5UHC - chains C and D of the 9 polymer chains in the assembly; structure by X-ray diffraction, 3.80 A resolution.

== Chain C ==
Protein: DNA-directed RNA polymerase subunit beta
Source organism: Mycobacterium tuberculosis (strain ATCC 25618 / H37Rv)
Notes: EC 2.7.7.6
UniProt: P9WGY9 (RPOB_MYCTU); numbering as in UniProt (aligned over 1-1178)
Chain sequence (1178 residues; each row starts with the number of its first residue):
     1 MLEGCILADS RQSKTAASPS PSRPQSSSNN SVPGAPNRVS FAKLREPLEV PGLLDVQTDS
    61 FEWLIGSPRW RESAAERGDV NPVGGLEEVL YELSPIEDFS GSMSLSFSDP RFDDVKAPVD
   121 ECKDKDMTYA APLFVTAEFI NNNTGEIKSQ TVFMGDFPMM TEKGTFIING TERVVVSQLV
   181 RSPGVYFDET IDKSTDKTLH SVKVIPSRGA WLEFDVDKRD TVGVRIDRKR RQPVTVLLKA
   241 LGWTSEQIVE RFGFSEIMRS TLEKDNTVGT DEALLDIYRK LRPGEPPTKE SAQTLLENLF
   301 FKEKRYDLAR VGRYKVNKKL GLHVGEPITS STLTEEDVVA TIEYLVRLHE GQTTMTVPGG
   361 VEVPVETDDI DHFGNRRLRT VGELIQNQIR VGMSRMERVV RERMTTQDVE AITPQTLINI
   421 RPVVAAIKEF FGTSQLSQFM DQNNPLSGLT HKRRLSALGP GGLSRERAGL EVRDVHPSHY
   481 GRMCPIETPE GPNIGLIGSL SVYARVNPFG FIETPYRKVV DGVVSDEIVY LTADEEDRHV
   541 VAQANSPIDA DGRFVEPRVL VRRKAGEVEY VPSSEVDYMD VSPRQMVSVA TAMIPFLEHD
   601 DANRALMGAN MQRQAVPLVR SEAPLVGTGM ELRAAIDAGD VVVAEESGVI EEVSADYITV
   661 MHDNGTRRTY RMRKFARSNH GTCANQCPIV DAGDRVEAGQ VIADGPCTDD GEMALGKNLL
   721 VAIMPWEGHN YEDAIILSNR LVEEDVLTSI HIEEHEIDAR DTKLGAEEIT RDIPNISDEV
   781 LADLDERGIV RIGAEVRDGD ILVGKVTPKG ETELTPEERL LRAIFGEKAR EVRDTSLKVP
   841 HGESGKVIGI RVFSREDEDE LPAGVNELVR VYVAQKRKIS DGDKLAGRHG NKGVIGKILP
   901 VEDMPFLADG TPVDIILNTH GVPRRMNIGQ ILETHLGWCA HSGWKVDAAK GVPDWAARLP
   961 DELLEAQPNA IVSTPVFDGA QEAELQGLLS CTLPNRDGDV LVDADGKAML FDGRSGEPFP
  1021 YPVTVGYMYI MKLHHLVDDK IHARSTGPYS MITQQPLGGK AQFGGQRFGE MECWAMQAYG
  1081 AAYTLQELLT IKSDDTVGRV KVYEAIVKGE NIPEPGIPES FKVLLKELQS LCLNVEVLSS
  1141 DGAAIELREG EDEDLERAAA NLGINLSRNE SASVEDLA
Not modelled in the structure: 1-27, 1154-1178
Residues lining bound ligands: rifampicin (RFP): Arg173, Val176, Ser434, Gln435, Leu436, Ser437, Gln438, Phe439, Met440, Asp441, His451, Arg454, Ser456, Leu458, Arg465, Pro489, Asn493, Ile497, Asn610, Arg613, His680
Swiss-Prot annotation at these positions:
  - natural variant: Val423 (V423A: In strain: vr1), Leu436 (L436P: In strain: vr2), Ser437 (S437T: In strain: vr3), Gln438 to Asp441 (sequence variant, change not given here; In strain: RJ49), Gln438 (Q438L: In strain: vr4), Phe439 (F439V: In strain: RJ37), Met440 to Asn443 (deletion: In strain: RJ55), Asp441 (D441V: In strain: vr3), Leu449 to Lys452 (sequence variant, change not given here; In strain: RJ48), His451 (H451D: In strain: vr5; H451L: In strain: SP28; H451N: In strain: vr6; H451P: In strain: vr8; H451Q: In strain: vr1; H451R: In strain: vr7), Ser456 (S456L: In strain: vr11 and RJ37; S456Q: In strain: vr9; S456W: In strain: vr10), Leu458 (L458P: In strain: vr12 and SP22)
  - mutagenesis: Glu138 (E138R: Weakens interaction with TRCF and CarD), Ile147 (I147A: Weakens interaction with TRCF and CarD), Lys148 (K148A: Does not affect association with TRCF, but weakens interaction with CarD), Ser149 (S149A: Does not affect association with TRCF, but weakens interaction with CarD)

== Chain D ==
Protein: DNA-directed RNA polymerase subunit beta'
Source organism: Mycobacterium tuberculosis (strain ATCC 25618 / H37Rv)
Notes: EC 2.7.7.6
UniProt: P9WGY7 (RPOC_MYCTU); residue numbers follow UniProt; this construct covers 1-1316
Chain sequence (1316 residues; each row starts with the number of its first residue):
     1 MLDVNFFDEL RIGLATAEDI RQWSYGEVKK PETINYRTLK PEKDGLFCEK IFGPTRDWEC
    61 YCGKYKRVRF KGIICERCGV EVTRAKVRRE RMGHIELAAP VTHIWYFKGV PSRLGYLLDL
   121 APKDLEKIIY FAAYVITSVD EEMRHNELST LEAEMAVERK AVEDQRDGEL EARAQKLEAD
   181 LAELEAEGAK ADARRKVRDG GEREMRQIRD RAQRELDRLE DIWSTFTKLA PKQLIVDENL
   241 YRELVDRYGE YFTGAMGAES IQKLIENFDI DAEAESLRDV IRNGKGQKKL RALKRLKVVA
   301 AFQQSGNSPM GMVLDAVPVI PPELRPMVQL DGGRFATSDL NDLYRRVINR NNRLKRLIDL
   361 GAPEIIVNNE KRMLQESVDA LFDNGRRGRP VTGPGNRPLK SLSDLLKGKQ GRFRQNLLGK
   421 RVDYSGRSVI VVGPQLKLHQ CGLPKLMALE LFKPFVMKRL VDLNHAQNIK SAKRMVERQR
   481 PQVWDVLEEV IAEHPVLLNR APTLHRLGIQ AFEPMLVEGK AIQLHPLVCE AFNADFDGDQ
   541 MAVHLPLSAE AQAEARILML SSNNILSPAS GRPLAMPRLD MVTGLYYLTT EVPGDTGEYQ
   601 PASGDHPETG VYSSPAEAIM AADRGVLSVR AKIKVRLTQL RPPVEIEAEL FGHSGWQPGD
   661 AWMAETTLGR VMFNELLPLG YPFVNKQMHK KVQAAIINDL AERYPMIVVA QTVDKLKDAG
   721 FYWATRSGVT VSMADVLVPP RKKEILDHYE ERADKVEKQF QRGALNHDER NEALVEIWKE
   781 ATDEVGQALR EHYPDDNPII TIVDSGATGN FTQTRTLAGM KGLVTNPKGE FIPRPVKSSF
   841 REGLTVLEYF INTHGARKGL ADTALRTADS GYLTRRLVDV SQDVIVREHD CQTERGIVVE
   901 LAERAPDGTL IRDPYIETSA YARTLGTDAV DEAGNVIVER GQDLGDPEID ALLAAGITQV
   961 KVRSVLTCAT STGVCATCYG RSMATGKLVD IGEAVGIVAA QSIGEPGTQL TMRTFHQGGV
  1021 GEDITGGLPR VQELFEARVP RGKAPIADVT GRVRLEDGER FYKITIVPDD GGEEVVYDKI
  1081 SKRQRLRVFK HEDGSERVLS DGDHVEVGQQ LMEGSADPHE VLRVQGPREV QIHLVREVQE
  1141 VYRAQGVSIH DKHIEVIVRQ MLRRVTIIDS GSTEFLPGSL IDRAEFEAEN RRVVAEGGEP
  1201 AAGRPVLMGI TKASLATDSW LSAASFQETT RVLTDAAINC RSDKLNGLKE NVIIGKLIPA
  1261 GTGINRYRNI AVQPTEEARA AAYTIPSYED QYYSPDFGAA TGAAVPLDDY GYSDYR
Not modelled in the structure: 1-2, 1012-1025, 1282-1316
Bound ions: Zn2+ site 1: Cys60, Cys62, Cys75, Cys78; Mg2+: Asp535, Asp537, Asp539; Zn2+ site 2: Cys891, Cys968, Cys975, Cys978
Swiss-Prot annotation at these positions:
  - binding site (Zn(2+)): Cys60, Cys62, Cys75, Cys78, Cys891, Cys968, Cys975, Cys978
  - binding site (Mg(2+)): Asp535, Asp537, Asp539

== Interface between chain C and chain D ==
Contacting residue pairs (334):
  Asp196(C) with Lys1082(D), salt bridge
  Leu470(C) with Asp862(D)
  Arg473(C) with Arg857(D), hydrogen bond (backbone-side chain)
  Asp474(C) with His854(D), salt bridge; Arg857(D)
  Val475(C) with Phe850(D), hydrophobic; His854(D), hydrogen bond (backbone-side chain); Arg857(D)
  His476(C) with Phe850(D)
  Tyr480(C) with Phe850(D), hydrophobic
  Pro485(C) with Thr853(D); Arg857(D), hydrogen bond (backbone-side chain)
  Ile486(C) with Tyr849(D), hydrophobic; Thr853(D); Arg857(D)
  Thr488(C) with Arg857(D)
  Ile494(C) with Leu860(D), hydrophobic
  Gly495(C) with Arg857(D)
  Gln543(C) with Val846(D); Leu847(D)
  Val568(C) with Leu847(D), hydrophobic
  Met586(C) with Val846(D), hydrophobic; Phe850(D), hydrophobic
  Leu597(C) with Tyr849(D), hydrogen bond (backbone-side chain)
  Glu598(C) with Gly843(D); Leu844(D); Tyr849(D)
  His599(C) with Phe840(D), hydrogen bond (side chain-backbone); Arg841(D); Gly843(D)
  Asp600(C) with Phe840(D); Tyr849(D), hydrogen bond (backbone-side chain)
  Asp601(C) with Phe840(D)
  Ala602(C) with Thr853(D); Ala856(D), hydrophobic
  Asn603(C) with Ala856(D); Leu860(D)
  Ala605(C) with Tyr849(D)
  Ile723(C) with Thr730(D)
  Met724(C) with Thr725(D)
  Pro725(C) with Asp580(D); Ala724(D); Thr725(D); Val729(D)
  Trp726(C) with Thr725(D)
  Glu727(C) with Pro434(D); Thr725(D), hydrogen bond (backbone-side chain); Arg726(D), salt bridge
  Gly728(C) with Val432(D); Phe721(D)
  His729(C) with Val432(D); Pro434(D)
  Tyr731(C) with Val432(D), hydrophobic; Pro526(D), hydrogen bond (side chain-backbone); Phe536(D); Arg578(D), hydrogen bond; Leu579(D), hydrophobic; Asp580(D); Phe721(D), hydrophobic
  Glu732(C) with Ala534(D); Asp535(D); Phe536(D), hydrogen bond (backbone-backbone); Arg578(D), salt bridge; Leu579(D)
  Asp733(C) with Phe536(D)
  Arg760(C) with Asp331(D), hydrogen bond (side chain-backbone)
  Arg797(C) with Arg478(D); Gln479(D), hydrogen bond
  Asp798(C) with Arg478(D); Gln479(D)
  Gly799(C) with Arg478(D)
  Asp800(C) with Arg478(D), salt bridge
  Thr812(C) with Glu59(D)
  Glu813(C) with Lys66(D); Arg67(D), salt bridge
  Gly882(C) with Val429(D); Val431(D)
  Lys884(C) with Asp537(D)
  Lys892(C) with Asp537(D)
  Gly893(C) with Phe536(D)
  Val894(C) with Ile430(D); Phe536(D), hydrogen bond (backbone-backbone); Gly538(D)
  Ile895(C) with Val431(D)
  Gly896(C) with Val431(D)
  Asn918(C) with Asp580(D), hydrogen bond
  Thr919(C) with Val729(D), hydrogen bond (side chain-backbone); Thr730(D); Val731(D)
  His920(C) with Leu579(D); Asp580(D), salt bridge; Thr583(D); Ile802(D)
  Arg924(C) with Thr808(D), hydrogen bond
  Met926(C) with Gln813(D); Thr816(D); Leu817(D), hydrophobic; Phe840(D), hydrophobic
  Ile928(C) with Leu817(D), hydrophobic; Phe840(D)
  Ile931(C) with Val731(D)
  His935(C) with Ser732(D), hydrogen bond; Met733(D), hydrogen bond (side chain-backbone)
  Phe977(C) with Val846(D), hydrophobic; Tyr849(D), hydrophobic
  Glu982(C) with Met733(D); Arg841(D); Glu842(D)
  Gln986(C) with Met733(D)
  Asp1005(C) with Ser732(D), hydrogen bond (backbone-side chain); Ala734(D)
  Lys1007(C) with Ser732(D); Asp735(D), salt bridge
  Asp1012(C) with Arg726(D), salt bridge
  Phe1019(C) with Thr725(D)
  Pro1020(C) with Arg726(D)
  Tyr1021(C) with Tyr587(D), hydrogen bond; Arg726(D); Gly728(D)
  Pro1022(C) with Thr730(D)
  Thr1024(C) with Thr730(D); Val731(D), hydrogen bond (side chain-backbone); Ser732(D)
  Val1037(C) with Val429(D), hydrophobic; Lys520(D)
  Asp1038(C) with Lys520(D), salt bridge
  Lys1040(C) with Arg427(D); Val429(D); Gln540(D), hydrogen bond (backbone-side chain)
  Ile1041(C) with Arg427(D); Ser428(D); Met447(D), hydrophobic; Lys520(D)
  His1042(C) with Gly426(D); Arg427(D), hydrogen bond (backbone-backbone)
  Ala1043(C) with Ser425(D); Gly426(D); Met447(D), hydrophobic; Glu450(D)
  Arg1044(C) with Asp423(D), salt bridge; Tyr424(D), hydrogen bond (backbone-backbone); Ser425(D), hydrogen bond (backbone-backbone); Glu450(D)
  Ser1045(C) with Asp423(D); Tyr424(D), hydrogen bond (backbone-backbone); Glu450(D), hydrogen bond (backbone-side chain); Lys453(D)
  Thr1046(C) with Asp423(D); Tyr424(D)
  Tyr1049(C) with Asp423(D), hydrogen bond
  Met1051(C) with Arg89(D); Val328(D), hydrophobic
  Ile1052(C) with Arg89(D), hydrogen bond (backbone-side chain); Leu324(D), hydrophobic; Arg412(D)
  Thr1053(C) with Arg412(D); Asn416(D)
  Gln1054(C) with Arg89(D)
  Gln1055(C) with Asn416(D), hydrogen bond (side chain-backbone); Lys420(D); Arg421(D)
  Pro1056(C) with Arg421(D); Val422(D); Asp423(D)
  Leu1057(C) with Arg421(D)
  Gly1058(C) with Arg421(D)
  Phe1063(C) with Glu450(D)
  Gly1065(C) with Arg421(D); Val422(D)
  Gln1066(C) with Arg421(D); Val422(D), hydrogen bond (backbone-backbone); Ser425(D), hydrogen bond (backbone-side chain); Gly426(D); Arg427(D); His544(D)
  Arg1067(C) with Arg414(D); Gln415(D), hydrogen bond (side chain-backbone); Gly419(D), hydrogen bond (side chain-backbone); Lys420(D); Arg421(D)
  Phe1068(C) with Gly419(D); Lys420(D), hydrogen bond (backbone-backbone); Ile509(D), hydrophobic; His544(D)
  Glu1070(C) with Arg414(D), salt bridge; Leu418(D); Arg875(D), salt bridge
  Met1071(C) with Thr503(D)
  Glu1072(C) with Asn499(D); Thr503(D), hydrogen bond; Ile509(D)
  Cys1073(C) with Leu418(D)
  Trp1074(C) with Arg875(D); Val878(D); Gln1001(D), hydrogen bond (backbone-side chain)
  Ala1075(C) with Thr503(D); Arg506(D); Ile509(D), hydrophobic; Gln1001(D)
  Met1076(C) with Ile509(D), hydrophobic; Met559(D), hydrophobic
  Gln1077(C) with Gln882(D); Ala994(D); Ile997(D); Leu1248(D)
  Ala1078(C) with Arg506(D), hydrogen bond (backbone-side chain); Val998(D), hydrophobic; Gln1001(D)
  Tyr1079(C) with Arg506(D), hydrogen bond (side chain-backbone); Leu507(D); Ile509(D), hydrogen bond (side chain-backbone); Gln510(D); Met559(D), hydrophobic; Asn564(D)
  Gly1080(C) with Gly1261(D); Thr1262(D), hydrogen bond (backbone-backbone)
  Ala1081(C) with Glu554(D); Leu558(D), hydrophobic
  Ala1082(C) with Glu554(D), hydrogen bond (backbone-side chain); Leu1257(D); Ile1258(D), hydrophobic; Thr1262(D), hydrogen bond (backbone-side chain); Gly1263(D)
  Tyr1083(C) with Glu550(D); Glu554(D), hydrogen bond (backbone-side chain); Leu1257(D); Thr1262(D); Arg1268(D)
  Thr1084(C) with Ala551(D), hydrogen bond (side chain-backbone); Glu554(D), hydrogen bond (backbone-side chain)
  Leu1085(C) with Val1252(D), hydrophobic; Ile1258(D), hydrophobic
  Gln1086(C) with Gly1255(D), hydrogen bond (side chain-backbone); Leu1257(D)
  Glu1087(C) with Pro546(D); Leu547(D), hydrogen bond (side chain-backbone); Ser548(D), hydrogen bond (side chain-backbone); Ala551(D)
  Leu1088(C) with Val422(D)
  Leu1089(C) with Lys420(D), hydrogen bond (backbone-side chain); Val1252(D), hydrophobic
  Lys1092(C) with Val422(D); Asp423(D), hydrogen bond (backbone-backbone); Tyr424(D); Leu545(D), hydrogen bond (side chain-backbone); Leu547(D)
  Ser1093(C) with Lys420(D); Arg421(D), hydrogen bond (side chain-backbone)
  Asp1094(C) with Lys420(D)
  Thr1096(C) with Lys86(D)
  Val1102(C) with Leu547(D), hydrophobic
  Tyr1103(C) with Tyr424(D); Pro454(D); Met457(D)
  Ile1106(C) with Pro454(D); Phe455(D), hydrophobic
  Val1107(C) with Pro454(D); Met457(D), hydrophobic; Lys458(D)
  Lys1108(C) with Lys458(D)
  Gly1109(C) with Lys458(D)
  Ile1112(C) with Leu547(D); Ser548(D)
  Gly1116(C) with Asn5(D)
  Ile1117(C) with Asn5(D)
  Pro1118(C) with Lys420(D); Ile1254(D)
  Glu1119(C) with Lys86(D), salt bridge; Arg89(D), salt bridge
  Ser1120(C) with Asn416(D); Leu417(D); Lys420(D)
  Phe1121(C) with Ile1253(D); Ile1254(D), hydrophobic
  Val1123(C) with Arg412(D)
  Leu1124(C) with Leu406(D), hydrophobic; Arg412(D); Phe413(D), hydrophobic; Leu417(D), hydrophobic
  Lys1126(C) with Glu90(D), hydrogen bond (side chain-backbone); Met92(D); Leu324(D)
  Glu1127(C) with Leu405(D); Arg412(D), salt bridge
  Gln1129(C) with Trp23(D); Met92(D); Pro318(D)
  Ser1130(C) with Met92(D); Pro318(D); Ile320(D); Phe382(D); Leu402(D)
  Leu1131(C) with His103(D), hydrogen bond (backbone-side chain); Trp105(D), hydrophobic; Phe382(D), hydrophobic; Leu406(D), hydrophobic
  Cys1132(C) with Ala15(D), hydrogen bond (backbone-backbone); His103(D); Leu314(D), hydrophobic; Pro318(D); Phe382(D), hydrophobic
  Leu1133(C) with Gly13(D); Trp105(D), hydrophobic; Ala1237(D), hydrophobic
  Asn1134(C) with Arg11(D); Ile12(D); Gly13(D), hydrogen bond (backbone-backbone); Ala15(D); Asp19(D), hydrogen bond; Trp23(D)
  Val1135(C) with Arg11(D); Ile12(D), hydrophobic
  Glu1136(C) with Leu10(D); Arg11(D), salt bridge
  Val1137(C) with Phe7(D), hydrophobic; Glu9(D); Leu10(D), hydrophobic
  Leu1138(C) with Phe7(D); Asp8(D), hydrogen bond (backbone-backbone); Glu9(D), hydrogen bond (backbone-backbone); Arg11(D)
  Ser1140(C) with Asp8(D)
  Ile1145(C) with Phe7(D), hydrophobic
  Arg1148(C) with Lys86(D), hydrogen bond (side chain-backbone); Glu90(D), salt bridge
  Glu1149(C) with Glu90(D)
  Gly1150(C) with Tyr25(D), hydrogen bond (backbone-side chain)
  Asp1152(C) with Gln22(D), hydrogen bond (backbone-backbone); Trp23(D); Ser24(D); Tyr25(D)
  Glu1153(C) with Arg21(D); Gln22(D); Ser24(D)
Other interface residues (no listed pair), chain C (172 interface residues in all): Pro477, His479, Cys484, Glu487, Arg562, Pro583, Asn730, Ala734, Lys763, Asp881, Lys897, Leu932, Gln981, Leu985, Leu989, Val1023, Gly1069, Thr1090, Glu1114, Pro1115, Leu1128, Ser1139, Gly1142, Leu1147, Glu1151
Other interface residues (no listed pair), chain D (182 interface residues in all): Phe6, Leu14, Gly26, Arg37, Val87, Tyr106, Glu323, Pro326, Tyr344, Ser403, Gln435, Pro444, Leu451, Ile469, Lys473, Leu497, Ala501, His505, Ala521, Cys529, Ala542, Met581, Arg630, Tyr722, Ser727, Lys821, Arg834, Asn852, Lys858, Ala861, Thr874, Leu1233, Lys1249, Lys1256, Ala1260

== Summary ==
The interface between chain C and chain D involves 172 residues on one side and 182 on the other, with 63
hydrogen bonds and 18 salt bridges. Polar pairs include Asp196(C)-Lys1082(D), Asp474(C)-His854(D) and
Glu727(C)-Arg726(D). Bound to chain C: rifampicin.
Chain C is DNA-directed RNA polymerase subunit beta and chain D is DNA-directed RNA polymerase subunit beta',
both from Mycobacterium tuberculosis (strain ATCC 25618 / H37Rv); the structure, Crystal structure of
Mycobacterium tuberculosis transcription initiation complex containing 3nt RNA in complex with Rifampin, was
determined by X-ray diffraction together with 5UH5, 5UH6, 5UH8, 5UH9, 5UHA, 5UHB and 4 further entries from
the same study.
